PDB entry 5KHH | X-ray diffraction, 1.77 A resolution | chain A

# Chain A
Protein: Potassium/sodium hyperpolarization-activated cyclic nucleotide-gated channel 2
From: Mus musculus
Reference sequence: O88703 (HCN2_MOUSE); residues 443-643 here = UniProt positions 443-643
Chain sequence (204 residues; numbered 440 to 643; the number before each row is that of its first residue):
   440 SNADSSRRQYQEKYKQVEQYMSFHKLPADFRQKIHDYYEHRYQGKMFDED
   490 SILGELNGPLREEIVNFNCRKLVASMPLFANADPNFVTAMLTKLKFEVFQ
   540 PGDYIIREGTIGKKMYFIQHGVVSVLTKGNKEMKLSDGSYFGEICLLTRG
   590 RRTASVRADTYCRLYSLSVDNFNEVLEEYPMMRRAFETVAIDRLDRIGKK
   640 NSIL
Disordered / not traced: 440-443, 639-643
Modified positions: Cys508 (S-oxy cysteine; CSX)
Construct notes: expression tag (440-442)
Ligand contacts: Inosine-3',5'-cyclic monophosphate (6SW): Ile545, Val564, Met572, Leu574, Phe580, Gly581, Glu582, Ile583, Cys584, Arg590, Arg591, Thr592, Ala593, Val595, Arg632, Arg635, Ile636
Swiss-Prot annotation at these positions:
  - binding site (3',5'-cyclic AMP): Gly581, Glu582, Cys584, Arg591, Thr592, Arg632
  - modified residue: Ser641 (Phosphoserine)
  - mutagenesis: Ser594 (S594R: Shifts channel activation to more negative voltage, slows channel opening and speeds up channel closure. Reduces sensitivity to activation by cAMP)

# In short
Chain A binds Inosine-3',5'-cyclic monophosphate. From UniProt: 6 residues binding 3',5'-cyclic AMP and one
mutagenesis site.
Chain A is Potassium/sodium hyperpolarization-activated cyclic nucleotide-gated channel 2 (Mus musculus); the
structure, HCN2 CNBD in complex with inosine-3', 5'-cyclic monophosphate (cIMP), was determined by X-ray
diffraction, deposited together with 5KHG, 5KHI, 5KHJ and 5KHK.
